Entry 8JW0 (electron microscopy, 2.90 A resolution); this record covers chains a and l of the 29 polymer chains in the assembly.

[Chain a]
Molecule: Photosystem I PsaA
Source organism: Amphidinium carterae
Amino-acid sequence (645 residues; row label = number of the first residue in the row):
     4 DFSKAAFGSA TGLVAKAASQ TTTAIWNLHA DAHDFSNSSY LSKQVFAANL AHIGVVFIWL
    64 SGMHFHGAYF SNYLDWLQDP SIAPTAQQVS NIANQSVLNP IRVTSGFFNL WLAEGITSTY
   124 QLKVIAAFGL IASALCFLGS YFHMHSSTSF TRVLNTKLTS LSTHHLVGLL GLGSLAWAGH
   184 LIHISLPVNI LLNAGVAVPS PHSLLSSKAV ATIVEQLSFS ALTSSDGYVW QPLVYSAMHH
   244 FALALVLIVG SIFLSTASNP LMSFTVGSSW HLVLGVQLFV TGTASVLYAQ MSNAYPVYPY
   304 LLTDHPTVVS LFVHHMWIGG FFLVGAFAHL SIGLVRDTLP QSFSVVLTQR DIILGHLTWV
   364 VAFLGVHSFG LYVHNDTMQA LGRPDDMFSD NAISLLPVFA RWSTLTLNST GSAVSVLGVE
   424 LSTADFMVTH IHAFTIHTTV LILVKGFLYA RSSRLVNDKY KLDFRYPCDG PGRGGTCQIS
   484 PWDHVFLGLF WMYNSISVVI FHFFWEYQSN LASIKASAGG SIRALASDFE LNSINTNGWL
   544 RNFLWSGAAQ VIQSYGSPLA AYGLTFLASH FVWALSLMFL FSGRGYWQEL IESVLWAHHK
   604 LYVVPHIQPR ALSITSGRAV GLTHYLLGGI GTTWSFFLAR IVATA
Bound ions: chlorophyll a Mg site 1 near N52 (its only coordinating residue here); chlorophyll a Mg site 2 near Q90 (its only coordinating residue here); chlorophyll a Mg site 3 near Q98 (its only coordinating residue here); 4Fe-4S cluster Fe: C471, C480 (shared with 2 residues of chain b)
Ligand contacts:
  - beta-carotene (BCR), molecule 1: V58, I61, W62
  - beta-carotene (BCR), molecule 2: V59, W62, L172, L175, G176
  - beta-carotene (BCR), molecule 3: F60, L63, H67, E117, I128, F131, G132, L175, A179
  - beta-carotene (BCR), molecule 4: W590, L593, I594
  - chlorophyll a (CLA), molecule 1: F5, S6, A8, A9, F38, Y43, Q47, A50, A51, A54, F140, S143, Y144, M147, H148
  - chlorophyll a (CLA), molecule 2: A9, F10, S12, A13, I28, W29, L31, H32
  - chlorophyll a (CLA), molecule 3: S12, L31, H32, A35, H36, F38, Q47, A51, A54, H55, V58
  - chlorophyll a (CLA), molecule 4: T25, I28, W29, I594, V597, L598, H601, V606, P608, P612, R613
  - chlorophyll a (CLA), molecule 5: W29, F574, V575, L578, F582, L615, A622, V623, T626, H627, L630
  - chlorophyll a (CLA), molecule 6: H32, A33, D34, A35, H36, D37, H274, L277, L281, F324, F325, V327, G328, A331, H332, I335, R339, F467, R468, W485, V488, L492, T626, L630
  - chlorophyll a (CLA), molecule 7: H36, F38, V48, A51, N52, H55, I56, V59, F60, L63, W273, H274, V276, L277, Q280, L281, T284
  - chlorophyll a (CLA), molecule 8: H36, H55, V58, V59, W62, F324, F325
  - chlorophyll a (CLA), molecule 9: F49, L53, L138, C139, G142, F145, H146, S150, T151, F153
  - chlorophyll a (CLA), molecule 10: F49, N52, L53, I56, F153, V156, K160, L164, H167, H168, G171, L172, W273, Q280
  - chlorophyll a (CLA), molecule 11: I61, W62, S64, G65, M66, F68, H69, F73, Q90, Q91, S93, L133
  - chlorophyll a (CLA), molecule 12: W62, M66, H69, A89, Q90, I104, R105, V106, T107, S108, F110, A564, Y565, T568, A571, S572, V575, L630, I633, G634, W637, L641
  - chlorophyll a (CLA), molecule 13: W62, M66, T107, S108, F110, S313, L314, V316, H317, W320, I321, F324, T568, I633, T636, W637
  - chlorophyll a (CLA), molecule 14: W62, L63, S108, G109, F110, L113, L173, L250, T284, A287, S288, Y291, Y301, L314, H317, H318, I321, F325
  - chlorophyll a (CLA), molecule 15: Q90, Q91, V92, S93, I95, A96, Q98, L101, I104, A564, L567, T568
  - chlorophyll a (CLA), molecule 16: L113, A116, L173, G176, S177, W180, L184, L236, S239, H242, H243, L246, V283, T286, A287, L290, Y291, M294, V300, Y301
  - chlorophyll a (CLA), molecule 17: E117, G118, I119, Q124, V127, I128, F131, G176, A179, W180, G182, H183, H186, I187, P204, H205, L208
  - chlorophyll a (CLA), molecule 18: Y123, V127, F131, H205, L208
  - chlorophyll a (CLA), molecule 19: L157, L161, L164, H168, L169, L173, P263, L264, V276, V279, Q280, V283, T284
  - chlorophyll a (CLA), molecule 20: K160, S163, H167
  - chlorophyll a (CLA), molecule 21: L178, A179, A181, G182, I185, H186, L208, S209, S210, A214, F244
  - chlorophyll a (CLA), molecule 22: Y238, S239, M241, H242, A245, L246, V249, M294, Y298
  - chlorophyll a (CLA), molecule 23: F282, T286, V289, L290, Q293, M319, G323, L326, F330, I439, T442, V443, L446, M495, S498, I499, V502
  - chlorophyll a (CLA), molecule 24: Q293, F315, F402, A403, V419, V422, L424, T432, H435, I439, V502, H505, F506, E509
  - chlorophyll a (CLA), molecule 25: F330, S345, F346, V348, V349, V447, F450, L451
  - chlorophyll a (CLA), molecule 26: V348, V349, Q352, I355, I356, H359
  - chlorophyll a (CLA), molecule 27: I355, H359, W362
  - chlorophyll a (CLA), molecule 28: I356, L360, V363, A436, I439, H440, V443
  - chlorophyll a (CLA), molecule 29: T361, W362, A365
  - chlorophyll a (CLA), molecule 30: T361, V364, A365, G368, V369, F372, G373, F437, T441, L444, I445, L490, F493, W494
  - chlorophyll a (CLA), molecule 31: W362, A365, F366, V369, H370
  - chlorophyll a (CLA), molecule 32: W362, V363, F366, L367, L399, P400, V401, F402, A403, L424, F429, T432, H433, A436, H440
  - chlorophyll a (CLA), molecule 33: V369, H370, G373, L374, V376, H377, T380, M381, R386, D389, F391, I396
  - chlorophyll a (CLA), molecule 34: F372, Y375, V431, I434, F437, T438, Y496, N497, S500, V501, F504, T539, W542, L543, L547, A551, I555, F569, H573, W576, Y628, G632, T635, T636, F639
  - chlorophyll a (CLA), molecule 35: F372, V376, D379, F437, F493, W494, Y496, N497, T539, L543, W576, Y628
  - chlorophyll a (CLA), molecule 36: T380, A383, L384
  - chlorophyll a (CLA), molecule 37: L543, L547, W548, W576
  - chlorophyll a (CLA), molecule 38: L567, L570, A571, H573, F574, W576, A577, L580
  - chlorophyll a (CLA), molecule 39: F574, A577, L578, L580, M581, F584, S585, Y589, W590, L593
  - chlorophyll a (CLA), molecule 40: V597, A600, H601, L604, V606
  - chlorophyll a (CLA), molecule 41: W599, A600, K603, L604
  - phylloquinone (PQN): W29, M581, F582, S585, G586, R587, W590, I594, A614, L615, S616, G620
  - 4Fe-4S cluster (SF4): P470, C471, G473, P474, T479, C480, I617, R621

[Chain l]
Molecule: Photosystem I PsaL
Source organism: Amphidinium carterae
Amino-acid sequence (253 residues; row label = number of the first residue in the row):
   206 VLPYMENIPR AIVEKEALEG VLAMTPREQW EDPPEDSVLY TLKVYAETYG EGKATKMPWW
   266 DWLYMRFELP DANEVSAEKI KLMEDDAKIQ RRMMEGKIPL YVPILGVPIY TGMTLDWKPE
   326 AELFAGDQIR SPISDSRFAK NFIGNTAFYR EGLENWQRGL EIGMAHGYFL VGPFTTLGPL
   386 RNTPEAATVG LLSACAVIGI VSVGGLLFGA TVKPRAFDKD GATAGSGFTE IINWHAVGGL
   446 GGAGFCHLLL TLF
Bound ions: chlorophyll a Mg site 1 near P308 (its only coordinating residue here); chlorophyll a Mg site 2 near E366 (its only coordinating residue here)
Ligand contacts:
  - beta-carotene (BCR), molecule 1: F353, I367, H371, V406, G409, G410, L412, F413, F433, I437, H440
  - beta-carotene (BCR), molecule 2: L365, M369, A370, Y373, F374, V442, G446, G447, F450
  - beta-carotene (BCR), molecule 3: F379, S398, A401, V402, I405
  - chlorophyll a (CLA), molecule 1: W265, L268, Y269, F272
  - chlorophyll a (CLA), molecule 2: W267, L268, R271, F272
  - chlorophyll a (CLA), molecule 3: I303, P304, L305, Y306, V307, P308, G311, P313, M318, L320, W322, S336, P337, I338
  - chlorophyll a (CLA), molecule 4: V307, P308, I309, L310, G311, P313
  - chlorophyll a (CLA), molecule 5: I334, S336, I338, S339, F343, A344, F347, I348
  - chlorophyll a (CLA), molecule 6: I338, F343, F347, T351, A352, F353, E366, I367, A370, H371, F374
  - chlorophyll a (CLA), molecule 7: F347, N350, T351, R355, L358, Q362, E366, M369, A370, F450
  - chlorophyll a (CLA), molecule 8: H371, F374, L375, V402, V406, F413, T416, V417
  - chlorophyll a (CLA), molecule 9: Y373, F374, G377, P378, T380, T381, L382, F450, C451, L454, L455, L457, F458
  - chlorophyll a (CLA), molecule 10: F374, L375, P378, F379, L382, G383, P384, R386
  - chlorophyll a (CLA), molecule 11: P384, L385, V394, L397, S398
  - chlorophyll a (CLA), molecule 12: T393, L396, L397, C400, L445, G446, G449, H452, L453, T456
  - chlorophyll a (CLA), molecule 13: L397, C400, A401, G404, I405, S407, V408, N438, A441, V442, L445
  - chlorophyll a (CLA), molecule 14: I405, V406, G409, L412, F413
  - chlorophyll a (CLA), molecule 15: S431, T434, E435, N438, W439, V442
  - Dinoxanthin (UIX; [(1S,5R)-3,3,5-trimethyl-5-oxidanyl-4-[(3E,5E,7E,9E,11E,13E,15E,17E)-3,7,12,16-tetramethyl-18-[(1S,4S,6R)-2,2,6-trimethyl-4-oxidanyl-7-oxabicyclo[4.1.0]heptan-1-yl]octadeca-1,3,5,7,9,11,13,15,17-nonaenylidene]cyclohexyl] ethanoate), molecule 1: L305, V307, I309, T316
  - Dinoxanthin (UIX), molecule 2: W361, W439, L453, L457

[How chain a and chain l interact]
Pairs across the interface (41):
  S41(a) - D241(l)
  S42(a) - E240(l)
  S42(a) - D241(l)
  S150(a) - Y269(l)  hydrogen bond (backbone-side chain)
  T151(a) - Y269(l)
  T151(a) - F272(l)
  T151(a) - E273(l)
  S152(a) - Y269(l)
  S152(a) - E273(l)  hydrogen bond (backbone-side chain)
  F153(a) - F272(l)  hydrophobic
  F153(a) - E273(l)  hydrogen bond (backbone-side chain)
  T154(a) - D241(l)
  R155(a) - D241(l)  hydrogen bond (side chain-backbone)
  R155(a) - S242(l)  hydrogen bond (side chain-backbone)
  R155(a) - V243(l)
  R155(a) - E273(l)
  V156(a) - F272(l)  hydrophobic
  T159(a) - V243(l)
  T159(a) - V280(l)
  K160(a) - F272(l)
  K160(a) - L274(l)  hydrogen bond (side chain-backbone)
  K160(a) - P275(l)
  T162(a) - E279(l)
  A260(a) - K284(l)
  A260(a) - M288(l)
  M265(a) - E289(l)
  S266(a) - R296(l)
  V269(a) - D241(l)
  L342(a) - R296(l)
  Q344(a) - R296(l)  hydrogen bond
  Q344(a) - E300(l)  hydrogen bond
  S347(a) - M299(l)
  V348(a) - I303(l)  hydrophobic
  T351(a) - W322(l)
  Q352(a) - W322(l)
  I355(a) - W322(l)  hydrophobic
  I355(a) - I334(l)  hydrophobic
  D388(a) - R386(l)  hydrogen bond (backbone-side chain)
  D389(a) - R386(l)  salt bridge
  I396(a) - L382(l)  hydrophobic
  I396(a) - R386(l)
Other interface residues (no listed pair), chain a (29 interface residues in all): F145, S149, R386
Other interface residues (no listed pair), chain l (25 interface residues in all): W265, R271, P384

[In short]
29 residues of chain a and 25 residues of chain l are in contact, with 9 hydrogen bonds and 1 salt bridge.
Polar pairs include D389(a)-R386(l), S150(a)-Y269(l) and S152(a)-E273(l). 7 chlorophyll a molecules are bound
between chain a and chain l.
Here chain a is Photosystem I PsaA and chain l is Photosystem I PsaL, both from Amphidinium carterae. Entry
8JW0 (PSI-AcpPCI supercomplex from Amphidinium carterae) was determined by electron microscopy together with
8JZE and 8JZF from the same study.
